PDB entry 2QM8 | X-ray diffraction, 1.70 A resolution | chains A and B

Chain A (and B):
Name: GTPase/ATPase
From: Methylobacterium extorquens
Notes: chain B of this document is another copy of the same molecule, construct and numbering; everything in this record applies to it too
Reference sequence: Q8RPA0 (Q8RPA0_METEX); residue numbers follow UniProt; this construct covers 1-329
Sequence (337 residues; each row starts with the number of its first residue):
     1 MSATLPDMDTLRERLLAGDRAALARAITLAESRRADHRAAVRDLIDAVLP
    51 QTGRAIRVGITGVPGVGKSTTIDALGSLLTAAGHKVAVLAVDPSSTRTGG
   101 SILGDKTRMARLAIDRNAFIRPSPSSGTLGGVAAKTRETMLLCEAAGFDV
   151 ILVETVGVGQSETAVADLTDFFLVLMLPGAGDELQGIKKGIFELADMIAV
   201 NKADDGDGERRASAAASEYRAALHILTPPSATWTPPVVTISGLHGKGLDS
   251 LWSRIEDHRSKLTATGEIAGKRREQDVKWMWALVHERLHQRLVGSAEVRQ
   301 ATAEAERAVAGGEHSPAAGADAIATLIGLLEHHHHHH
Not modelled in the structure: 1-3, 181-186, 330-337 (chain B: 1-5, 204-209, 330-337)
Modified / non-standard residues: Mse1 (selenomethionine); Mse8, Mse109, Mse140, Mse176, Mse197, Mse280 (selenomethionine; parent Met)
Construct notes: engineered mutation F192 (Leu in Q8RPA0), H224 (Arg in Q8RPA0), D257 (Gly in Q8RPA0); expression tag (330, 330-331, 331-332, 332-333, 333-334, 334-335, 335-336, 336-337, 337)

Chain A / chain B interface:
Residue-residue contacts (95; chain A residue first):
  R42(A) - A317(B)
  R42(A) - D321(B)  salt bridge
  D46(A) - H314(B)  salt bridge
  D46(A) - S315(B)  hydrogen bond (side chain-backbone)
  D46(A) - A318(B)
  L49(A) - G312(B)
  L49(A) - E313(B)
  L49(A) - H314(B)
  L49(A) - S315(B)
  E138(A) - A317(B)
  I187(A) - P228(B)
  K189(A) - F192(B)
  K189(A) - E193(B)  hydrogen bond (side chain-backbone)
  K189(A) - A195(B)
  G190(A) - E193(B)
  F192(A) - L226(B)
  E193(A) - K188(B)
  E193(A) - K189(B)  hydrogen bond (backbone-side chain)
  E193(A) - G190(B)  hydrogen bond (side chain-backbone)
  E193(A) - I191(B)  hydrogen bond (side chain-backbone)
  E193(A) - F192(B)  hydrogen bond (side chain-backbone)
  E193(A) - E193(B)  hydrogen bond (side chain-backbone)
  E218(A) - I225(B)
  A222(A) - A222(B)  hydrophobic
  A222(A) - I225(B)  hydrophobic
  A222(A) - L226(B)  hydrophobic
  I225(A) - G186(B)
  I225(A) - I187(B)  hydrogen bond (backbone-backbone)
  I225(A) - E218(B)
  I225(A) - A222(B)  hydrophobic
  I225(A) - L223(B)  hydrophobic
  L226(A) - I187(B)
  L226(A) - F192(B)  hydrophobic
  T227(A) - Q185(B)
  T227(A) - G186(B)
  T227(A) - I187(B)  hydrogen bond (backbone-backbone)
  P229(A) - K189(B)
  R273(A) - A310(B)
  R273(A) - G312(B)
  D276(A) - V309(B)
  D276(A) - P316(B)
  V277(A) - E306(B)
  V277(A) - V309(B)
  V277(A) - A310(B)
  Mse280(A) - E306(B)
  Mse280(A) - V309(B)
  Mse280(A) - P316(B)
  Mse280(A) - G319(B)
  Mse280(A) - A320(B)
  W281(A) - H289(B)
  W281(A) - L292(B)  hydrophobic
  W281(A) - E306(B)  hydrogen bond
  L283(A) - A317(B)  hydrophobic
  L283(A) - A320(B)  hydrophobic
  V284(A) - L288(B)  hydrophobic
  V284(A) - A320(B)  hydrophobic
  V284(A) - I323(B)  hydrophobic
  H285(A) - H285(B)
  R287(A) - A320(B)
  R287(A) - D321(B)  salt bridge
  L288(A) - V284(B)  hydrophobic
  L288(A) - H285(B)
  L292(A) - W281(B)  hydrophobic
  T302(A) - W281(B)
  E306(A) - V277(B)
  E306(A) - Mse280(B)
  E306(A) - W281(B)  hydrogen bond
  V309(A) - D276(B)
  V309(A) - V277(B)
  V309(A) - Mse280(B)
  A310(A) - R273(B)
  A310(A) - V277(B)  hydrophobic
  G312(A) - L49(B)
  E313(A) - L49(B)
  H314(A) - D46(B)  salt bridge
  H314(A) - L49(B)
  S315(A) - I45(B)
  S315(A) - D46(B)  hydrogen bond (backbone-side chain)
  S315(A) - L49(B)
  S315(A) - E138(B)  hydrogen bond
  P316(A) - E138(B)
  P316(A) - D276(B)
  P316(A) - W279(B)  hydrophobic
  P316(A) - Mse280(B)
  A317(A) - R42(B)
  A317(A) - E138(B)  hydrogen bond (backbone-side chain)
  A317(A) - L283(B)  hydrophobic
  A318(A) - R42(B)
  A318(A) - D46(B)
  G319(A) - Mse280(B)
  A320(A) - Mse280(B)
  A320(A) - L283(B)  hydrophobic
  A320(A) - V284(B)  hydrophobic
  D321(A) - R42(B)
  I323(A) - V284(B)  hydrophobic
Also at the interface, not in a pair above, chain A (48 interface residues in all): I45, L194, Y219, L223, W279, A305, I327
Also at the interface, not in a pair above, chain B (56 interface residues in all): R137, L141, L184, Y219, R291, T302, A305, G311, A324

Summary:
48 residues of chain A and 56 residues of chain B are in contact; the contacts include 14 hydrogen bonds and 4
salt bridges. Polar pairs include R42(A)-D321(B), D46(A)-H314(B) and R287(A)-D321(B).
Both chains are GTPase/ATPase (Methylobacterium extorquens). Entry 2QM8 (MeaB, A Bacterial Homolog of MMAA, in
the Nucleotide Free Form) was determined by X-ray diffraction.
